PDB entry 9MEW | electron microscopy, 3.80 A resolution | chains C and H of the 15 polymer chains in the assembly

# Chain C (and H)
Name: Junv GP2
Organism: Mammarenavirus juninense
Notes: chain H of this document is another copy of the same molecule, construct and numbering; everything in this record applies to it too
Reference sequence: P26313 (GLYC_JUNIN); residue numbers follow UniProt; this construct covers 252-485
Sequence (234 residues; numbered 252 to 485; the number before each row is that of its first residue):
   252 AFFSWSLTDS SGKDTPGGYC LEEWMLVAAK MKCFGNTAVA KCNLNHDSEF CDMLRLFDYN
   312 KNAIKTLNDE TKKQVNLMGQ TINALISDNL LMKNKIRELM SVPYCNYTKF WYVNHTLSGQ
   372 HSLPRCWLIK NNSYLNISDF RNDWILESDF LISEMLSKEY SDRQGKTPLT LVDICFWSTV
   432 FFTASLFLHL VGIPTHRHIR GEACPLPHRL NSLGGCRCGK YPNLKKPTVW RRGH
Disordered / not traced: 259-267
Cystine bridges: C271-C284, C293-C302, C356-C377
Covalent attachments: N-acetylglucosamine (NAG) linked to N357, N365, N382, N387
Curated features (UniProtKB/Swiss-Prot):
  - binding site (Zn(2+)): H447, H449, C455, H459, C467, C469, H485
  - glycosylation (N-linked (GlcNAc...) asparagine): N357, N365, N382, N387
  - mutagenesis: K476 to K477 (Induces transport to the cell surface in the absence of SSP. No effect on SSP binding), R482 to R483 (Induces transport to the cell surface in the absence of SSP. No effect on SSP binding)
From the paper describing this entry:
  - post-translational modification sites: N357, N365, N382, N387

# Interface between chain C and chain H
Contacting residue pairs - 25 pairs, chain C then chain H:
  N296(C) - L295(H)
  D298(C) - L295(H)
  M343(C) - T332(H)
  M343(C) - A335(H)  hydrophobic
  K344(C) - F253(H)
  I347(C) - F253(H)  hydrophobic
  I347(C) - T332(H)
  R348(C) - A252(H)
  L350(C) - K324(H)
  M351(C) - F253(H)  hydrophobic
  M351(C) - N313(H)
  M351(C) - T317(H)
  S352(C) - T322(H)
  S404(C) - G416(H)
  L407(C) - G416(H)
  E410(C) - L420(H)
  Y411(C) - Q415(H)
  Y411(C) - T418(H)
  Y411(C) - L420(H)
  Y411(C) - V423(H)
  R414(C) - L420(H)
  C426(C) - F427(H)  hydrophobic
  F433(C) - F438(H)  hydrophobic
  L437(C) - F438(H)  hydrophobic
  H440(C) - L441(H)
Other interface residues (no listed pair), chain C (21 interface residues in all): R376, S408, L441
Other interface residues (no listed pair), chain H (26 interface residues in all): S255, S257, Y310, A314, V326, Q331, K417, P419, T434

# In short
21 residues of chain C and 26 residues of chain H are in contact. Covalently linked N-acetylglucosamine: at
N357(C), N365(C), N382(C) and N387(C). UniProt lists 7 Zn2+-binding residues and 4 mutagenesis sites on chain
C. From the paper: modification sites N357(C), N365(C) and N382(C) among others.
Chain C and chain H are both Junv GP2 (Mammarenavirus juninense); the structure, JUNV GP1, GP2, SSP and CR1-28
Fab complex in a pseudotyped virus membrane, was determined by electron microscopy.
